PDB entry 7UFI | electron microscopy, 3.40 A resolution | chains 4 and 5 of the 9 polymer chains in the assembly

# Chain 4 (and 5)
Name: VchTnsC
From: Vibrio cholerae
Notes: chain 5 of this document is another copy of the same molecule, construct and numbering; everything in this record applies to it too
Sequence (311 residues; each row starts with the number of its first residue):
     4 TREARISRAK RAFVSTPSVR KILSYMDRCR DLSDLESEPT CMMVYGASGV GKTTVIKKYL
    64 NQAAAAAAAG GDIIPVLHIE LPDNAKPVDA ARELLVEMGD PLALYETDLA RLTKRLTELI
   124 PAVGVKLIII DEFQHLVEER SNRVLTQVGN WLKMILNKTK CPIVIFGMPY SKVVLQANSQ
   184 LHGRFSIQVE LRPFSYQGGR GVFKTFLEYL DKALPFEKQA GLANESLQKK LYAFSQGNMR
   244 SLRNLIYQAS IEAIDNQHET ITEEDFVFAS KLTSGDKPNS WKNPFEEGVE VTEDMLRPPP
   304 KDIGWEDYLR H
Small-molecule neighbours: ATP (adenosine-5'-triphosphate): Lys-13, Ala-15, Phe-16, Val-17, Ser-18, Ala-50, Ser-51, Gly-52, Val-53, Gly-54, Lys-55, Thr-56, Thr-57, Phe-209, Leu-213, Met-242, Arg-243, Arg-246

# Interface between chain 4 and chain 5
Pairs across the interface - 8 pairs, chain 4 then chain 5:
  Arg-31(4) / Glu-6(5)  salt bridge
  Pro-90(4) / Tyr-108(5)
  Leu-112(4) / Tyr-108(5)
  Gln-150(4) / Leu-107(5)
  Gln-150(4) / Tyr-108(5)
  Met-157(4) / Asp-103(5)
  Ser-182(4) / Glu-83(5)  hydrogen bond
  Gln-183(4) / Glu-100(5)  hydrogen bond
Interface residues without a listed pair, chain 4 (9 interface residues in all): Asn-153, Lys-156
Interface residues without a listed pair, chain 5 (7 interface residues in all): Val-99

# Summary
Chain 4 and chain 5 form an interface of 9 and 7 residues respectively; the contacts include 2 hydrogen bonds
and 1 salt bridge. Polar contacts include Arg-31(4)/Glu-6(5), Ser-182(4)/Glu-83(5) and Gln-183(4)/Glu-100(5).
Bound to chain 4: ATP.
Chain 4 and chain 5 are both VchTnsC (Vibrio cholerae); the structure, VchTnsC AAA+ ATPase with DNA, single
heptamer, was determined by electron microscopy, deposited together with 7RZY and 7UFM.
